8HEC - chains A and D of the 9 polymer chains in the assembly; structure by electron microscopy, 3.50 A resolution.

Chain A:
Name: Spike glycoprotein
Organism: Severe acute respiratory syndrome coronavirus 2
Reference sequence: P0DTC2 (SPIKE_SARS2); numbering as in UniProt (aligned over 1-1208)
Chain sequence (1208 residues; numbered 1 to 1208; the number before each row is that of its first residue):
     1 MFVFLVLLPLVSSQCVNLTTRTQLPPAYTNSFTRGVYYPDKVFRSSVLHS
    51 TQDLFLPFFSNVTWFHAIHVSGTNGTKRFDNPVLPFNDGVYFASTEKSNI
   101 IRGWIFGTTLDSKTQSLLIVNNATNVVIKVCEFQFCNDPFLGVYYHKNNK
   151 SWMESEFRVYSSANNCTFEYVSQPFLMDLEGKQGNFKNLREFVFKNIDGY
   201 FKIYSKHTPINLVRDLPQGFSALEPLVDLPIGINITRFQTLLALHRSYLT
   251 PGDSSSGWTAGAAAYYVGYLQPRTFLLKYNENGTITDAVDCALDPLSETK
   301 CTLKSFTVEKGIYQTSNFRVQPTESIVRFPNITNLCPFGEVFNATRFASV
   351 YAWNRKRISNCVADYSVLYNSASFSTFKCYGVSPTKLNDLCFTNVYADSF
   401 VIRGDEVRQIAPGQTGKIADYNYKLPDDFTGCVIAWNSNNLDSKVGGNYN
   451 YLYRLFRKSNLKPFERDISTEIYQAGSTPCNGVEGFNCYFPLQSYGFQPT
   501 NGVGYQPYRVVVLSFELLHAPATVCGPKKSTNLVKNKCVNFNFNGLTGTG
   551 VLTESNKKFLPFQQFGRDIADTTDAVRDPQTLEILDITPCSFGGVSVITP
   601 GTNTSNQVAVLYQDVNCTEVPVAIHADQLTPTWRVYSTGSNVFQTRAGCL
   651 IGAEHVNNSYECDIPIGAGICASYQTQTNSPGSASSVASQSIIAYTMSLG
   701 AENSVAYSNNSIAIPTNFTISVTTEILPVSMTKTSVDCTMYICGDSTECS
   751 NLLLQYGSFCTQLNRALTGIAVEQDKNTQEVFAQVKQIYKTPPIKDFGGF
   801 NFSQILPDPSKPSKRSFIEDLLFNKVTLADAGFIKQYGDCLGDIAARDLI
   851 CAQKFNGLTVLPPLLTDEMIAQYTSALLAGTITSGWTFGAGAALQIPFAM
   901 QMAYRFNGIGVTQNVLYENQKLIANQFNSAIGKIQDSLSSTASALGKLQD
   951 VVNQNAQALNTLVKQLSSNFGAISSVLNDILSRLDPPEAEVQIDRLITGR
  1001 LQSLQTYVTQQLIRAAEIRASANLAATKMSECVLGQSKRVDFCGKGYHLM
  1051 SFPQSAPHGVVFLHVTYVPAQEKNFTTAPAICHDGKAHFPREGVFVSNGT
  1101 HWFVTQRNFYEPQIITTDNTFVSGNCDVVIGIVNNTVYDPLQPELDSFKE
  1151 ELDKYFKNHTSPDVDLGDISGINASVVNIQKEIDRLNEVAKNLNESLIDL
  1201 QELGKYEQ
Not modelled in the structure: 1-14, 67-77, 144-151, 173-186, 244-257, 621-640, 677-688, 829-851, 1148-1208
Disulfides: C15-C136, C131-C166, C291-C301, C336-C361, C379-C432, C391-C525, C480-C488, C617-C649, C662-C671, C743-C749, C1032-C1043, C1082-C1126
Glycans and other covalent adducts: N-acetylglucosamine (NAG) linked to N17, N61, N165, N234, N282, N331, N343, N616, N657, N709, N717, N801, N1074, N1098, N1134
Sequence notes: engineered mutation G682 (Arg in P0DTC2), S683 (Arg in P0DTC2), S685 (Arg in P0DTC2), P986 (Lys in P0DTC2), P987 (Val in P0DTC2)
Curated features (UniProtKB/Swiss-Prot):
  - region: N280 to C301 (Putative superantigen), R403 to D405 (Integrin-binding motif), N448 to F456 (Immunodominant HLA epitope recognized by the CD8+), P681, A684 (Putative superantigen), S816 to Y837 (Fusion peptide 1), K835 to F855 (Fusion peptide 2), D1163 to E1202 (Heptad repeat 2)
  - site: R815, S816 (Cleavage)
  - glycosylation: N17 (N-linked (GlcNAc...) (complex) asparagine), N61 (N-linked (GlcNAc...) (hybrid) asparagine), N74 (N-linked (GlcNAc...) (complex) asparagine), N122 (N-linked (GlcNAc...) (hybrid) asparagine), N149 (N-linked (GlcNAc...) (complex) asparagine), N165 (N-linked (GlcNAc...) (complex) asparagine), N234 (N-linked (GlcNAc...) (high mannose) asparagine), N282 (N-linked (GlcNAc...) (complex) asparagine), T323 (O-linked (GalNAc) threonine), S325 (O-linked (HexNAc...) serine), N331 (N-linked (GlcNAc...) (complex) asparagine), N343 (N-linked (GlcNAc...) (complex) asparagine), N603 (N-linked (GlcNAc...) (hybrid) asparagine), N616 (N-linked (GlcNAc...) (complex) asparagine), N657 (N-linked (GlcNAc...) (complex) asparagine), T676 (O-linked (GlcNAc...) threonine), T678 (O-linked (GlcNAc...) threonine), N709 (N-linked (GlcNAc...) (high mannose) asparagine), N717 (N-linked (GlcNAc...) (hybrid) asparagine), N801 (N-linked (GlcNAc...) (hybrid) asparagine) and 6 more in UniProt
  - natural variant: L5 (L5F: In strain: Iota/B.1.526), S13 (S13I: In strain: Epsilon/B.1.427/B.1.429), L18 (L18F: In strain: Beta/B.1.351, Gamma/P.1 and 1 more), T19 (T19I: In strain: Omicron/BQ.1.1, Omicron/XBB.1.5 and 1 more; T19R: In strain: Delta/B.1.617.2, Omicron/BA.2 and 4 more), T20 (T20N: In strain: Gamma/P.1), L24 to A27 (sequence variant, change not given here; In strain: Omicron/BA.2, Omicron/BA.2.12.1 and 6 more), P26 (P26S: In strain: Gamma/P.1), Q52 (Q52H: In strain: Omicron/EG.5.1), A67 (A67V: In strain: Eta/B.1.525, Omicron/BA.1), H69 to V70 (deletion: In strain: Alpha/B.1.1.7, Eta/B.1.525 and 5 more), G75 (G75V: In strain: Lambda/C.37), T76 (T76I: In strain: Lambda/C.37), 82 further natural variant entries in UniProt
  - mutagenesis: H69 to V70 (Increased incorporation of cleaved spike into virions), N121 (N121Q: Partial loss of biliverdin affinity), R190 (R190K: Partial loss of biliverdin affinity), N234 (N234Q: Increased resistance to neutralizing antibodies), N331 (N331Q: Reduced viral infectivity), N343 (N343Q: Reduced viral infectivity), L452 (L452R: Increased resistance to neutralizing antibodies. Decreases HLA binding to NF9 epitope. Increased binding affinity to human ACE2), Y453 (Y453F: Decreased HLA binding to NF9 epitope. Increased binding affinity to human ACE2), A475 (A475V: Increased resistance to neutralizing antibodies), V483 (V483A: Increased resistance to neutralizing antibodies), E484 (E484D: Increased replication in human TMEM106B overexpressing cells), F490 (F490L: Increased resistance to neutralizing antibodies and human covalescent sera neutralization), 12 further mutagenesis entries in UniProt

Chain D:
Name: rabbit antibody 9H1 light chain
Organism: Oryctolagus cuniculus
Notes: antibody fragment or engineered binder
Chain sequence (110 residues; numbered 1 to 110; the number before each row is that of its first residue):
     1 QVLTQTPSSVSAAVGGTVTINCQASEDIYDNLVWYQQKPGQPPKLLIYDA
    51 STLAFGVSSRFRGSGSGTHFTLTMRDVQCDDAATYYCQGEFSCSSGDCTA
   101 FGGGTEVVVK
Disulfides: C22-C87

Interface between chain A and chain D:
Residue-residue contacts (22; chain A residue first):
  R403(A) - Y29(D)  hydrogen bond
  D405(A) - Y29(D)
  D405(A) - D30(D)
  D405(A) - N31(D)
  E406(A) - Y29(D)
  Y449(A) - S94(D)  hydrogen bond
  Y449(A) - S95(D)
  G496(A) - S94(D)
  Q498(A) - C93(D)  hydrogen bond
  Q498(A) - S94(D)
  T500(A) - C93(D)
  T500(A) - C98(D)
  N501(A) - E90(D)
  N501(A) - S92(D)
  N501(A) - C93(D)  hydrogen bond (side chain-backbone)
  G502(A) - E90(D)  hydrogen bond (backbone-side chain)
  G504(A) - N31(D)
  Y505(A) - D27(D)  hydrogen bond (side chain-backbone)
  Y505(A) - I28(D)  hydrogen bond (side chain-backbone)
  Y505(A) - Y29(D)  hydrophobic
  Y505(A) - N31(D)
  Y505(A) - S92(D)

In short:
Chain A and chain D each contribute 11 residues to their interface; the contacts include 7 hydrogen bonds.
Polar pairs include R403(A)-Y29(D), Y449(A)-S94(D) and Q498(A)-C93(D). Covalently linked N-acetylglucosamine:
at N17(A), N61(A), N165(A), N234(A), N282(A) and N331(A) and 9 more.
Chain A is Spike glycoprotein (Severe acute respiratory syndrome coronavirus 2) and chain D is rabbit antibody
9H1 light chain (Oryctolagus cuniculus); the structure, SARS-CoV-2 Spike trimer in complex with RmAb 9H1 Fab
in the class 2 conformation, was determined by electron microscopy (same publication as 8HEB).
